4LCR - chain A; structure by X-ray diffraction, 2.00 A resolution.

== Chain A ==
Molecule: Chromosome 8 SCAF14545, whole genome shotgun sequence
From: Tetraodon nigroviridis
Sequence (520 residues; row label = number of the first residue in the row; numbers below 1 keep their minus sign (Gly-19 is residue -19)):
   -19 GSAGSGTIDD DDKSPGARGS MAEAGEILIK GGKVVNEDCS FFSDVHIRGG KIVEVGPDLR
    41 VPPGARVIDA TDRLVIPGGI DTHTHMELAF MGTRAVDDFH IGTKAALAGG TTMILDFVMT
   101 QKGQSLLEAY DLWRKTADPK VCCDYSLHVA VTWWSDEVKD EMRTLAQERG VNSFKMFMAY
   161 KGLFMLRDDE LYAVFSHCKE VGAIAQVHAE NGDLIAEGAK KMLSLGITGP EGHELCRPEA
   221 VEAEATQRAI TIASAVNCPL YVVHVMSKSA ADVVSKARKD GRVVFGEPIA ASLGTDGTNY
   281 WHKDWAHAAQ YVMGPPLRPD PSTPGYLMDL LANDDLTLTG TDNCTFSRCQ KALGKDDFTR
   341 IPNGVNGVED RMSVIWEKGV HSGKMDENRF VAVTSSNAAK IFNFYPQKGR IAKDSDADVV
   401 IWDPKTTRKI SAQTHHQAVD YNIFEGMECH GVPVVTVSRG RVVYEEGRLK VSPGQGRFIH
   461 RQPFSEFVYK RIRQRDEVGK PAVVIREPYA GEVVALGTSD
Disordered / not traced: -19 to 3, 489-500
Modified positions: Lys155 (lysine nz-carboxylic acid; KCX)
Ion coordination: Zn2+ site 1: His63, His65, Lys155, Asp322; Zn2+ site 2: Lys155, His188, His244 (together with N-(aminocarbonyl)-beta-alanine)
Small-molecule neighbours: N-(aminocarbonyl)-beta-alanine (URP): His65, Phe70, Lys155, Phe157, Tyr160, His188, His244, Met293, Gly294, Asp322, Cys324, Asn343, Gly344
What the authors report for this chain:
  - binding site for N-(aminocarbonyl)-beta-alanine: Tyr160, His188, Asp322
  - catalytic residues: Asp322 (citing earlier work)
  - catalytic residues: Tyr160 (proposed by the authors, not directly observed)

== Overview ==
Ligands of chain A: N-(aminocarbonyl)-beta-alanine. His63, His65, Lys155 and Asp322 form the Zn2+ site 1.
Lys155, His188 and His244 form the Zn2+ site 2. The paper reports catalytic residues Asp322 and Tyr160; a
binding site for N-(aminocarbonyl)-beta-alanine at Tyr160, His188 and Asp322.
Chain A is Chromosome 8 SCAF14545, whole genome shotgun sequence (Tetraodon nigroviridis); the structure, The
crystal structure of di-Zn dihydropyrimidinase in complex with NCBA, was determined by X-ray diffraction
together with 4LCQ and 4LCS from the same study.
